6PW4 - chains A and B of the 4 polymer chains in the assembly; structure by electron microscopy, 3.53 A resolution.

Chain A (and B):
Name: TRP-like ion channel
From: Chlamydomonas reinhardtii
Notes: chain B of this document is another copy of the same molecule, construct and numbering; everything in this record applies to it too
UniProt: Q0Z852 (Q0Z852_CHLRE); residues 1-901 here = UniProt positions 1-901
Chain sequence (901 residues; each row starts with the number of its first residue):
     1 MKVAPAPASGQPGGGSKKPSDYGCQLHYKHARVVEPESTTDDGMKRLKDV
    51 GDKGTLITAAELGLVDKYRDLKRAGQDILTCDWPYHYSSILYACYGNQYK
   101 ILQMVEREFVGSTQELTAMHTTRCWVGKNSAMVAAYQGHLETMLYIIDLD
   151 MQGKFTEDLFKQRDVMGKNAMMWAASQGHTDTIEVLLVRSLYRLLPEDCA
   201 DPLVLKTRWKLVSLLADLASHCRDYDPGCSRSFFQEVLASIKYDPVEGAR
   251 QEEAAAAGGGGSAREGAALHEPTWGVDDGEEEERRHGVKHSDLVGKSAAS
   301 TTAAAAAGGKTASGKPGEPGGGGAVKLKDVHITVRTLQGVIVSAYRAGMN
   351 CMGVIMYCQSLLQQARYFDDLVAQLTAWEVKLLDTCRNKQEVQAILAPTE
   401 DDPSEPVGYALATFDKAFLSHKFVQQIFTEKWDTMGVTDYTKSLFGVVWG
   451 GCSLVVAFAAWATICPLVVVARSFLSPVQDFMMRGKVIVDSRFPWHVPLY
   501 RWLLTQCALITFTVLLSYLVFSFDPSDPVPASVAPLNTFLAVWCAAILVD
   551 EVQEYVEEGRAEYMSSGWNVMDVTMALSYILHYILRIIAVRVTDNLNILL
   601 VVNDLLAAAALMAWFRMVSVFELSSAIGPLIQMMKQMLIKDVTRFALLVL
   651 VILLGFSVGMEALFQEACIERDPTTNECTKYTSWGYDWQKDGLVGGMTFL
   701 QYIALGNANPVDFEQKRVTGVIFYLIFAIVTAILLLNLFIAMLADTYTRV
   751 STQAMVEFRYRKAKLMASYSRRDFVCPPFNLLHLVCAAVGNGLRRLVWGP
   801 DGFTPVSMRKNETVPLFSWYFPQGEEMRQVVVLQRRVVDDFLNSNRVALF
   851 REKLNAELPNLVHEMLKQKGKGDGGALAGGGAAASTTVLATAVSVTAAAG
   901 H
Disordered / not traced: 1-16, 34-52, 247-323, 667-716, 794-804, 870-901 (chain B: 1-16, 281-326, 444-492, 666-717, 784-812, 868-901)
Ligand contacts:
  - palmitoyl-linoleoyl phosphatidylcholine (CPL; 1-palmitoyl-2-linoleoyl-sn-glycero-3-phosphocholine): Tyr85, Tyr87, Tyr92, Tyr95, Trp125, Lys128, Tyr136
  - PI(4,5)P2 dipalmitoyl (16:0,16:0) (PIK; (2S)-3-{[(R)-hydroxy{[(1R,2R,3S,4R,5R,6S)-2,3,6-trihydroxy-4,5-bis(phosphonooxy)cyclohexyl]oxy}phosphoryl]oxy}propane-1,2-diyl dihexadecanoate), molecule 1: Ile639, Lys640, Thr643, Arg644, Leu647
  - PI(4,5)P2 dipalmitoyl (16:0,16:0) (PIK), molecule 2: Ile652, Thr719, Phe723, Phe727, Val730, Thr731
  - PIO ([(2R)-2-octanoyloxy-3-[oxidanyl-[(1R,2R,3S,4R,5R,6S)-2,3,6-tris(oxidanyl)-4,5-diphosphonooxy-cyclohexyl]oxy-phosphoryl]oxy-propyl] octanoate): Trp432, Val437, Thr438, Asp439, Tyr440, Thr441, Lys442, Leu454, Trp502, Leu503, Gln506, Ile510, Val620, Phe621, Leu623, Ser624, Ser625, Ile627, Phe758, Lys762
What the authors report for this chain:
  - binding site for PIO: Lys442, Lys762
  - self-association interface (contacts with another copy of this molecule): Lys17 to Val50
  - conformationally variable residues (side-chain flip): Gln632, Arg761

Interface between chain A and chain B:
Pairs across the interface - 136 pairs, chain A then chain B:
  Asp21(A) - Asp158(B)
  Asp21(A) - Lys161(B)
  Asp21(A) - Arg193(B)
  Asp21(A) - Tyr357(B)
  Tyr22(A) - Met349(B)  hydrophobic
  Tyr22(A) - Asn350(B)
  Tyr22(A) - Val354(B)
  Tyr22(A) - Tyr357(B)  hydrophobic
  Tyr22(A) - Ser404(B)
  Cys24(A) - Lys161(B)  hydrogen bond
  Gln25(A) - Tyr409(B)
  Leu26(A) - Gly353(B)
  Leu26(A) - Ser404(B)
  Leu26(A) - Glu405(B)
  Leu26(A) - Tyr409(B)  hydrophobic
  His27(A) - Pro403(B)
  His27(A) - Ser404(B)
  Tyr28(A) - Pro403(B)  hydrogen bond (backbone-backbone)
  Tyr28(A) - Glu405(B)
  Tyr28(A) - Val814(B)
  Tyr28(A) - Pro815(B)
  Tyr28(A) - Phe821(B)  hydrophobic
  His30(A) - Thr813(B)
  Arg32(A) - Glu400(B)  salt bridge
  Arg32(A) - Phe821(B)
  Val126(A) - Tyr440(B)
  Lys128(A) - Tyr440(B)
  Tyr136(A) - Met435(B)  hydrogen bond (side chain-backbone)
  Met166(A) - Asp439(B)
  Met166(A) - Lys442(B)
  Met166(A) - Ser443(B)
  Lys168(A) - Asp439(B)  salt bridge
  Trp173(A) - Asp439(B)
  Trp173(A) - Tyr440(B)  hydrophobic
  Ser176(A) - Asp439(B)  hydrogen bond
  Gln177(A) - Gly436(B)
  Gly178(A) - Gln426(B)
  His179(A) - Lys389(B)
  His179(A) - Glu430(B)  salt bridge
  Thr180(A) - Arg387(B)
  Thr180(A) - Asn388(B)
  Thr180(A) - Lys389(B)
  Asp181(A) - Asn388(B)
  Asp181(A) - Lys389(B)  salt bridge
  Asp181(A) - Gln390(B)
  Val325(A) - Arg836(B)
  Lys326(A) - Glu265(B)  salt bridge
  Leu327(A) - Thr385(B)
  Leu327(A) - Glu391(B)
  Leu327(A) - Arg836(B)
  Leu327(A) - Asp840(B)
  His331(A) - Arg387(B)
  His331(A) - Glu391(B)  salt bridge
  Ile332(A) - Arg387(B)
  Tyr367(A) - Lys422(B)
  Tyr367(A) - Phe423(B)  hydrophobic
  Tyr367(A) - Gln426(B)
  Phe368(A) - Arg387(B)
  Arg644(A) - Ala626(B)  hydrogen bond (side chain-backbone)
  Arg644(A) - Ile627(B)
  Arg644(A) - Leu630(B)
  Phe645(A) - Leu630(B)  hydrophobic
  Leu648(A) - Ile627(B)  hydrophobic
  Leu648(A) - Leu630(B)  hydrophobic
  Leu648(A) - Ile631(B)  hydrophobic
  Val651(A) - Trp614(B)
  Val651(A) - Met617(B)  hydrophobic
  Val651(A) - Val618(B)  hydrophobic
  Ile652(A) - Phe615(B)  hydrophobic
  Gly655(A) - Leu611(B)
  Gly655(A) - Trp614(B)
  Phe656(A) - Leu611(B)  hydrophobic
  Phe656(A) - Phe615(B)  hydrophobic
  Val658(A) - Val520(B)  hydrophobic
  Val658(A) - Phe521(B)  hydrophobic
  Gly659(A) - Ala607(B)
  Glu661(A) - Val520(B)
  Ala662(A) - Val520(B)  hydrophobic
  Ala662(A) - Asn603(B)
  Ala662(A) - Ala607(B)
  Leu663(A) - Asn603(B)  hydrogen bond (backbone-side chain)
  Leu663(A) - Asp604(B)
  Leu663(A) - Ala607(B)  hydrophobic
  Gln665(A) - Val520(B)
  Gln665(A) - Phe523(B)
  Gln665(A) - Leu606(B)
  Glu666(A) - Phe523(B)
  Glu666(A) - Arg586(B)  salt bridge
  Glu666(A) - Leu599(B)
  Glu666(A) - Val602(B)
  Glu666(A) - Asn603(B)  hydrogen bond (side chain-backbone)
  Arg717(A) - Leu600(B)
  Arg717(A) - Asn603(B)
  Tyr724(A) - Leu611(B)
  Phe727(A) - Leu611(B)  hydrophobic
  Phe727(A) - Phe615(B)  hydrophobic
  Ile733(A) - Phe739(B)  hydrophobic
  Leu734(A) - Met634(B)  hydrophobic
  Leu734(A) - Met637(B)
  Leu734(A) - Val642(B)  hydrophobic
  Leu736(A) - Phe739(B)  hydrophobic
  Asn737(A) - Met637(B)
  Asn737(A) - Met742(B)  hydrogen bond (side chain-backbone)
  Asn737(A) - Leu743(B)
  Asn737(A) - Thr746(B)
  Leu738(A) - Leu630(B)  hydrophobic
  Leu738(A) - Met633(B)  hydrophobic
  Ile740(A) - Leu743(B)  hydrophobic
  Ala741(A) - Thr746(B)
  Ala741(A) - Val750(B)
  Met742(A) - Leu630(B)  hydrophobic
  Ala744(A) - Tyr747(B)
  Asp745(A) - Tyr747(B)
  Asp745(A) - Val750(B)
  Asp745(A) - Ser751(B)
  Thr748(A) - Tyr747(B)  hydrogen bond
  Arg749(A) - Ser751(B)  hydrogen bond (side chain-backbone)
  Asn855(A) - Val847(B)
  Asn855(A) - Arg851(B)
  Ala856(A) - Val847(B)  hydrophobic
  Leu858(A) - Arg851(B)
  Pro859(A) - Arg846(B)
  Pro859(A) - Val847(B)
  Pro859(A) - Phe850(B)  hydrophobic
  Asn860(A) - Gly259(B)
  Asn860(A) - Arg846(B)
  Val862(A) - Phe850(B)  hydrophobic
  Val862(A) - Leu861(B)  hydrophobic
  His863(A) - Glu253(B)
  His863(A) - Ala256(B)
  His863(A) - Ala257(B)
  His863(A) - Pro272(B)
  Met865(A) - Met865(B)
  Leu866(A) - Leu861(B)  hydrophobic
  Leu866(A) - Glu864(B)
  Leu866(A) - Met865(B)  hydrophobic
Also at the interface, not in a pair above, chain A (73 interface residues in all): Ser20, Val330, Leu371, Leu647, Leu654, Gly720, Glu857
Also at the interface, not in a pair above, chain B (89 interface residues in all): Arg189, Trp274, Asp433, Ser517, His582, Ala610, Phe621, Leu638, Val837, Leu854

In short:
The interface between chain A and chain B involves 73 residues on one side and 89 on the other; the contacts
include 10 hydrogen bonds and 7 salt bridges. Polar pairs include Arg32(A)-Glu400(B), Lys168(A)-Asp439(B) and
His179(A)-Glu430(B). From the paper: a binding site for PIO at Lys442(A) and Lys762(A); conformational
variability at Gln632(A) and Arg761(A).
Both chains are TRP-like ion channel (Chlamydomonas reinhardtii). Entry 6PW4 (Cryo-EM Structure of
Thermo-Sensitive TRP Channel TRP1 from the Alga Chlamydomonas reinhardtii in Detergent) was determined by
electron microscopy (same publication as 6PW5).
